7E97 - chains C and D of the 4 polymer chains in the assembly; structure by X-ray diffraction, 2.70 A resolution.

# Chain C
Name: Extracellular giant hemoglobin major globin subunit B2
Source organism: Oligobrachia mashikoi
UniProt: Q7M418 (GLBB2_OLIMA); residues 1-147 here correspond to UniProt positions 17-163 (UniProt number = residue number + 16)
Sequence (147 residues; each row starts with the number of its first residue):
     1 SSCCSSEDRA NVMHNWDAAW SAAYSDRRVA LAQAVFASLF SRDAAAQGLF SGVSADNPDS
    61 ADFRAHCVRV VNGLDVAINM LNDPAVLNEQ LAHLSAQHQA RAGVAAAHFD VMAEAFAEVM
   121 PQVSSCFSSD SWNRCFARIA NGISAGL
Disulfides: C4-C135
Metal / ion sites: heme Fe: H98 (together with oxygen molecule)
Small-molecule neighbours:
  - heme (HEM): A46, L49, F50, G52, V53, H66, R69, V70, G73, L74, L94, Q97, H98, R101, V104, H108, F109, M112, F136, I143
  - heme / oxygen molecule: F36, A46, L49, F50, G52, V53, H66, R69, V70, G73, L74, L94, Q97, H98, R101, V104, H108, F109, M112, F136, I143
  - oxygen molecule (OXY): F36, F50, H66, V70, H98, M112
Swiss-Prot annotation at these positions:
  - binding site (hydrogen sulfide): C67
  - binding site (heme b): H98
From the paper describing this entry:
  - conformationally variable residues (side-chain flip): R101

# Chain D
Name: Giant hemoglobin B1b globin chain
Source organism: Oligobrachia mashikoi
UniProt: B1Q3G1 (B1Q3G1_OLIMA); residue numbers follow UniProt; this construct covers 1-145
Sequence (145 residues; numbered 1 to 145; the number before each row is that of its first residue):
     1 ECCSRGDAEV VISEWDQVFN AAMAGSSESA IGVAIFDVFF TSSGVSPSMF PGGGDSSSAE
    61 FLAQVSRVIS GADIAINSLT NRATCDSLLS HLNAQHKAIS GVTGAAVTHL SEAISSVVAQ
   121 VLPSAHIDAW GYCMAYIAAG IGAGL
Disulfides: C3-C133
Metal / ion sites: heme Fe: H96 (together with oxygen molecule)
Small-molecule neighbours:
  - heme (HEM): F39, V45, M49, F50, P51, Q64, R67, V68, G71, A72, L92, Q95, H96, I99, G101, V102, A106, V107, L110, S111, I114, I141
  - heme / oxygen molecule: F36, F39, V45, M49, F50, P51, Q64, R67, V68, G71, A72, L92, Q95, H96, I99, G101, V102, A106, V107, L110, S111, I114, I141
  - oxygen molecule (OXY): F36, F50, Q64, V68, H96, L110

# Chain C / chain D interface
Pairs across the interface (6):
  Y24(C) - A22(D)
  S25(C) - A24(D)
  S25(C) - S27(D)  hydrogen bond
  D26(C) - A24(D)
  D26(C) - S26(D)  hydrogen bond
  R27(C) - A22(D)  hydrogen bond (side chain-backbone)
Also at the interface, not in a pair above, chain D (5 interface residues in all): M23
Inter-chain disulfides: C3(C)-C2(D)

# Overview
4 residues of chain C and 5 residues of chain D are in contact; the contacts include 1 disulfide bond and 3
hydrogen bonds. Polar pairs include S25(C)-S27(D), D26(C)-S26(D) and R27(C)-A22(D). Chain C binds heme, oxygen
molecule and heme / oxygen molecule. From the paper: conformational variability at R101(C).
Chain C is Extracellular giant hemoglobin major globin subunit B2 and chain D is Giant hemoglobin B1b globin
chain, both from Oligobrachia mashikoi; the structure, Oxy-deoxy intermediate of 400 kDa giant hemoglobin at
58% oxygen saturation, was determined by X-ray diffraction (same publication as 7E96, 7E98 and 7E99).
